6N38 - chains G and C of the 11 polymer chains in the assembly; structure by electron microscopy, 3.70 A resolution.

Chain G:
Molecule: Putative type VI secretion protein
From: Escherichia coli O44:H18 (strain 042 / EAEC)
Reference sequence: D3GUX4 (D3GUX4_ECO44); residues 64-366 here correspond to UniProt positions 31-333 (UniProt number = residue number - 33)
Chain sequence (303 residues; numbered 64 to 366; the number before each row is that of its first residue):
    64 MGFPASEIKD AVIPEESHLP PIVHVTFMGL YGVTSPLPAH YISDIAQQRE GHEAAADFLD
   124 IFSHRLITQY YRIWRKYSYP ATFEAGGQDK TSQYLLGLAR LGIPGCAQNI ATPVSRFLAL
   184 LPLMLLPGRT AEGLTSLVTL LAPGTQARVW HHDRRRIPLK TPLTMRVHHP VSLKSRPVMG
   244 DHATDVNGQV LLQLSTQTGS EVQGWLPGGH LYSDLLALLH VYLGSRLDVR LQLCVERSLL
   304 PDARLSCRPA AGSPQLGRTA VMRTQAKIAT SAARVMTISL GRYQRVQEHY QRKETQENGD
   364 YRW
Unresolved in the structure: 64-121, 331-335
What the authors report for this chain:
  - mutagenesis - M228R/L236R/M242R, L308R/L319R/M325R: unchanged binding to Putative type VI secretion protein

Chain C:
Molecule: Putative type VI secretion protein
From: Escherichia coli O44:H18 (strain 042 / EAEC)
Notes: fragment: neck and shoulder domains
Reference sequence: D3GU39 (D3GU39_ECO44); residue numbers follow UniProt; this construct covers 1-316
Chain sequence (322 residues; each row starts with the number of its first residue):
     1 MKIYRPLWED GAFLMPQQFQ QQAAWDVHLA DSVARMGLAH PWGVVAAEFD DSLLPLSRLN
    61 ATRLIVRFPD GTLIDTERAD NLPPVCDLST VSDRSLVDIV LALPLLNANG GNLDNGSESE
   121 RPRRWKSERV NVQELAGHEQ SEVAVLRHNL TLRMAHQENA AWLTCPVTRL VRDAQGQWCR
   181 DPRFIPPLLT LSASPSLMTE LAELLHHLQA RRQRLMSMRR ENNARLADFA VADVSLFWLL
   241 NALNSAEPVL KELLDMPYRH PELLYRELAR LAGSLLTFSL EHNVDAVPAY HHETPENVFP
   301 PLLSLLNRLL EASLPSHHHH HH
Unresolved in the structure: 1, 220-231, 313-322
Sequence notes: expression tag (317-322)

Interface between chain G and chain C:
Contacting residue pairs (22):
  Leu-308(G) / Leu-14(C)  hydrophobic
  Leu-308(G) / Phe-19(C)  hydrophobic
  Ser-309(G) / Leu-14(C)
  Ser-309(G) / Met-15(C)
  Ser-309(G) / Pro-16(C)
  Cys-310(G) / Pro-16(C)
  Cys-310(G) / Gln-17(C)
  Pro-312(G) / Phe-13(C)  hydrophobic
  Ala-313(G) / Phe-13(C)
  Ser-316(G) / Phe-13(C)
  Pro-317(G) / Phe-13(C)
  Gln-318(G) / Gly-11(C)  hydrogen bond (side chain-backbone)
  Gln-318(G) / Ala-12(C)
  Gln-318(G) / Phe-13(C)
  Leu-319(G) / Trp-8(C)  hydrophobic
  Leu-319(G) / Glu-9(C)
  Leu-319(G) / Ala-12(C)  hydrogen bond (backbone-backbone)
  Arg-321(G) / Asp-10(C)  salt bridge
  Arg-321(G) / Gly-11(C)
  Ala-323(G) / Leu-14(C)  hydrophobic
  Gln-328(G) / Glu-139(C)
  Gln-328(G) / Ser-141(C)  hydrogen bond
Other interface residues (no listed pair), chain G (13 interface residues in all): Gly-320
Other interface residues (no listed pair), chain C (14 interface residues in all): Glu-134

Summary:
The interface between chain G and chain C involves 13 residues on one side and 14 on the other; the contacts
include 3 hydrogen bonds and 1 salt bridge. Polar pairs include Arg-321(G)/Asp-10(C), Gln-318(G)/Gly-11(C) and
Gln-328(G)/Ser-141(C). From the paper: M228R/L236R/M242R and L308R/L319R/M325R of chain G leave binding to
Putative type VI secretion protein unchanged.
Chain G is Putative type VI secretion protein and chain C is Putative type VI secretion protein, both from
Escherichia coli O44:H18 (strain 042 / EAEC); the structure, Structure of the type VI secretion system
TssK-TssF-TssG baseplate subcomplex revealed by cryo-electron microscopy - full ..., was determined by
electron microscopy.
